PDB entry 8OXY | X-ray diffraction, 2.00 A resolution | chains A and C of the 3 polymer chains in the assembly

== Chain A ==
Protein: Protein-glutamine gamma-glutamyltransferase E 27 kDa non-catalytic chain
Organism: Homo sapiens
UniProt: Q08188 (TGM3_HUMAN); numbering as in UniProt (aligned over 1-693)
Sequence (693 residues; row label = number of the first residue in the row):
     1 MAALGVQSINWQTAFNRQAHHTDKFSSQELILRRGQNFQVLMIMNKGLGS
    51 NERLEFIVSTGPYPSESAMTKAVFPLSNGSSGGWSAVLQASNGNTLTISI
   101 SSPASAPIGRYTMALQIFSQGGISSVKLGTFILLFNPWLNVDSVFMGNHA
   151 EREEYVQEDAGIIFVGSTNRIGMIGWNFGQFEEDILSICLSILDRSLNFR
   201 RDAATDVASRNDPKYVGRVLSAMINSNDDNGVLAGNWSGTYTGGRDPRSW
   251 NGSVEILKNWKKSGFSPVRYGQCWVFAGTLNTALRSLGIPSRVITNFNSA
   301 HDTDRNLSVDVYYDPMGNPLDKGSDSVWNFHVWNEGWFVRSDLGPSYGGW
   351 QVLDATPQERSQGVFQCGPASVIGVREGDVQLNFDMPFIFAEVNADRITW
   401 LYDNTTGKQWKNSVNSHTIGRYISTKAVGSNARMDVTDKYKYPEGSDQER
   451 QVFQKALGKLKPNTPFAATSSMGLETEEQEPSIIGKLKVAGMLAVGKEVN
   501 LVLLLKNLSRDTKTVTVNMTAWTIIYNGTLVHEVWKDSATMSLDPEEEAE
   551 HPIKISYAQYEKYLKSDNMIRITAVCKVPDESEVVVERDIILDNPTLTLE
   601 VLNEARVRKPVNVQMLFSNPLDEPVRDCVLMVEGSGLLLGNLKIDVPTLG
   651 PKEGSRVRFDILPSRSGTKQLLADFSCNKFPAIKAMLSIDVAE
Not modelled in the structure: 1, 461-474
UniProt features mapped onto this chain:
  - active site: C273, H331, D354
  - binding site (Ca(2+)): A222, N225, N227, D228, N230, D302, D304, N306, S308, D325, N394, S416, E444, E449
  - site: A467, A468 (Cleavage)
  - modified residue: A2 (N-acetylalanine), Y111 (Phosphotyrosine), T112 (Phosphothreonine)
What the authors report for this chain:
  - conformationally variable residues (loop rearrangement): H301, D325, A355 to E359, S416
  - contacts within the chain: H417-E449 (hydrogen bond)
  - catalytic residues: H301, E359 (proposed by the authors, not directly observed)
  - specificity-determining residues: V165, G172 (proposed by the authors, not directly observed)

== Chain C ==
Protein: Antibody fab fragment light chain
Organism: Homo sapiens
Notes: antibody fragment or engineered binder
Sequence (216 residues; numbered 1 to 216; the number before each row is that of its first residue):
     1 NFMLTQPHSVSESPGKTVTISCTRSSGSIDSNYVQWYQQRPGSAPTIVIH
    51 EDNQRPSGVPDRFSGSIDTSSNSASLTISGLKTEDEADYYCQSYDPSNVV
   101 FGGGTKLTVLGQPKAAPSVTLFPPSSEELQANKATLVCLISDFYPGAVTV
   151 AWKADSSPVKAGVETTTPSKQSNNKYAASSYLSLTPEQWKSHRSYSCQVT
   201 HEGSTVEKTVAPTECS
Cystine bridges: C22-C91, C138-C197

== Interface between chain A and chain C ==
Residue-residue contacts (13; chain A residue first):
  K258(A) - Y33(C)
  N259(A) - Y33(C)  hydrogen bond
  K261(A) - D30(C)  salt bridge
  K261(A) - S31(C)
  K262(A) - D30(C)  hydrogen bond (side chain-backbone)
  K262(A) - S31(C)
  K262(A) - N32(C)  hydrogen bond (backbone-side chain)
  K262(A) - Y33(C)
  K262(A) - D52(C)  salt bridge
  K262(A) - Y94(C)  hydrogen bond (backbone-side chain)
  L639(A) - Q54(C)  hydrogen bond (backbone-side chain)
  N641(A) - Q54(C)
  D645(A) - S57(C)  hydrogen bond (backbone-side chain)
Also at the interface, not in a pair above, chain A (12 interface residues in all): S263, G264, G640, K643, I644
Also at the interface, not in a pair above, chain C (9 interface residues in all): P96

== Summary ==
12 residues of chain A face 9 of chain C across their interface; the contacts include 6 hydrogen bonds and 2
salt bridges. Among the polar pairs are K261(A)-D30(C), K262(A)-D52(C) and N259(A)-Y33(C). UniProt lists 3
active-site residues and 14 Ca2+-binding residues on chain A. The paper reports catalytic residues H301(A) and
E359(A); specificity determinants V165(A) and G172(A).
Here chain A is Protein-glutamine gamma-glutamyltransferase E 27 kDa non-catalytic chain and chain C is
Antibody fab fragment light chain, both from Homo sapiens. Entry 8OXY (Transglutaminase 3 without calcium in
complex with DH patient-derived Fab DH63-B02) was determined by X-ray diffraction (same publication as 8OXV,
8OXW and 8OXX).
